PDB entry 2QU0 | X-ray diffraction, 2.70 A resolution | chains C and D of the 4 polymer chains in the assembly

== Chain C ==
Name: Hemoglobin subunit alpha-1/2
Organism: Ovis aries
Reference sequence: P68240 (HBA_SHEEP); residues 1-141 here correspond to UniProt positions 2-142 (UniProt number = residue number + 1)
Sequence (141 residues; numbered 1 to 141; the number before each row is that of its first residue):
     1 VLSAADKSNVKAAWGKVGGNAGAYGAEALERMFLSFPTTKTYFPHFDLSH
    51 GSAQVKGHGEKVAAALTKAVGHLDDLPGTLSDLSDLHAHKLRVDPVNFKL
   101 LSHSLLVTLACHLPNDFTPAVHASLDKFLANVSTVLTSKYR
Ion coordination: heme Fe near His87 (its only coordinating residue here)
Ligand contacts: heme (HEM): Met32, Thr39, Tyr42, Phe43, His45, Phe46, His58, Lys61, Val62, Ala65, Leu66, Leu83, Leu86, His87, Leu91, Val93, Asn97, Phe98, Leu101, Val132, Leu136
Curated features (UniProtKB/Swiss-Prot):
  - binding site (O2): His58
  - binding site (heme b): His87
  - modified residue: Ser3 (Phosphoserine), Lys7 (N6-succinyllysine), Lys11 (N6-succinyllysine), Lys16 (N6-acetyllysine), Tyr24 (Phosphotyrosine), Ser35 (Phosphoserine), Lys40 (N6-succinyllysine), Ser49 (Phosphoserine), Ser102 (Phosphoserine), Thr108 (Phosphothreonine), Ser124 (Phosphoserine), Thr134 (Phosphothreonine), Thr137 (Phosphothreonine), Ser138 (Phosphoserine)

== Chain D ==
Name: Hemoglobin subunit beta
Organism: Ovis aries
Reference sequence: P02075 (HBB_SHEEP); residues 2-146 here correspond to UniProt positions 1-145 (UniProt number = residue number - 1)
Sequence (145 residues; each row starts with the number of its first residue):
     2 MLTAEEKAAVTGFWGKVKVDEVGAEALGRLLVVYPWTQRFFEHFGDLSNA
    52 DAVMNNPKVKAHGKKVLDSFSNGMKHLDDLKGTFAQLSELHCDKLHVDPE
   102 NFRLLGNVLVVVLARHHGNEFTPVLQADFQKVVAGVANALAHKYH
Ion coordination: heme Fe near His92 (its only coordinating residue here)
Ligand contacts: heme (HEM): Leu31, Thr38, Phe41, Phe42, His44, Phe45, His63, Lys66, Val67, Ser70, Phe71, Phe85, Leu88, Leu91, His92, Leu96, Val98, Asn102, Phe103, Leu106, Val137, Leu141

== Chain C / chain D interface ==
Contacting residue pairs - 35 pairs, chain C then chain D:
  Glu30(C) - Pro124(D)
  Arg31(C) - Phe122(D)  hydrogen bond (side chain-backbone)
  Arg31(C) - Thr123(D)
  Arg31(C) - Pro124(D)
  Arg31(C) - Gln127(D)  hydrogen bond
  Leu34(C) - Ala128(D)
  Ser35(C) - Gln127(D)
  Ser35(C) - Ala128(D)
  Ser35(C) - Gln131(D)
  His103(C) - Asn108(D)
  His103(C) - Val111(D)
  His103(C) - Val112(D)
  His103(C) - Gln131(D)  hydrogen bond
  Val107(C) - Val112(D)  hydrophobic
  Val107(C) - Ala115(D)  hydrophobic
  Val107(C) - Gln127(D)
  Ala110(C) - Val112(D)
  Ala110(C) - Ala115(D)
  Ala110(C) - Arg116(D)
  Cys111(C) - Ala115(D)
  Cys111(C) - Gly119(D)
  His112(C) - Asn120(D)
  Pro114(C) - Arg116(D)  hydrogen bond (backbone-side chain)
  Phe117(C) - Arg30(D)  hydrogen bond (backbone-side chain)
  Phe117(C) - Val112(D)  hydrophobic
  Phe117(C) - Arg116(D)
  Thr118(C) - Arg30(D)
  Pro119(C) - Arg30(D)
  Pro119(C) - Val33(D)
  Pro119(C) - Met55(D)  hydrophobic
  His122(C) - Arg30(D)  hydrogen bond
  His122(C) - Val34(D)
  Ala123(C) - Val34(D)
  Asp126(C) - Val34(D)
  Asp126(C) - Tyr35(D)
Also at the interface, not in a pair above, chain C (19 interface residues in all): Phe36, Lys99, Leu106
Also at the interface, not in a pair above, chain D (20 interface residues in all): Glu101, Val125

== In short ==
The interface between chain C and chain D involves 19 residues on one side and 20 on the other; the contacts
include 6 hydrogen bonds. Polar pairs include Arg31(C)-Phe122(D), Arg31(C)-Gln127(D) and His103(C)-Gln131(D).
Ligands of chain C: heme. Bound to chain D: heme.
Chain C is Hemoglobin subunit alpha-1/2 and chain D is Hemoglobin subunit beta, both from Ovis aries; the
structure, Crystal structure determination of sheep methemoglobin at 2.7 Angstrom resolution, was determined
by X-ray diffraction.
